Entry 4JKR (X-ray diffraction, 4.20 A resolution (low resolution: residue-level contacts below are approximate; hydrogen-bond / salt-bridge calls are withheld)); this record covers chains A and B of the 6 polymer chains in the assembly.

# Chain A (and B)
Protein: DNA-directed RNA polymerase subunit alpha
From: Escherichia coli
Notes: EC 2.7.7.6; chain B of this document is another copy of the same molecule, construct and numbering; everything in this record applies to it too
Reference sequence: K0BPQ3 (K0BPQ3_ECO1E); numbering as in UniProt (aligned over 1-329)
Amino-acid sequence (329 residues; row label = number of the first residue in the row):
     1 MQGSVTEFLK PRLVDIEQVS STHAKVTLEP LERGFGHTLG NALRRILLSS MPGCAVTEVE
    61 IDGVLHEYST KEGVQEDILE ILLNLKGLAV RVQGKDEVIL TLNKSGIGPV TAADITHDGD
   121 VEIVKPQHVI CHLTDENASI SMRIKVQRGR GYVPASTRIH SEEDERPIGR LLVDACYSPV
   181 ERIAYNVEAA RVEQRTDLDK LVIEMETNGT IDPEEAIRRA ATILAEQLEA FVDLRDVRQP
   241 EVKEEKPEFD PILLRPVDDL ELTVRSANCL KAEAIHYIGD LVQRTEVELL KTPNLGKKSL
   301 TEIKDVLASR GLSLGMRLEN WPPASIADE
Unresolved in the structure: 1-5, 233-329

# Chain A / chain B interface
Pairs across the interface (63; chain A residue first):
  Thr-6(A) / Pro-52(B)
  Thr-6(A) / Gly-149(B)
  Thr-6(A) / Arg-150(B)
  Glu-7(A) / Arg-150(B)
  Phe-8(A) / Ser-50(B)
  Phe-8(A) / Arg-150(B)
  Phe-8(A) / Ile-223(B)
  Leu-9(A) / Gln-227(B)
  Lys-10(A) / Glu-226(B)
  Lys-10(A) / Glu-229(B)
  Pro-11(A) / Gln-227(B)
  Pro-11(A) / Ala-230(B)
  Pro-11(A) / Phe-231(B)
  Arg-12(A) / Ala-230(B)
  Leu-28(A) / Phe-231(B)
  Leu-31(A) / Gln-227(B)
  Glu-32(A) / Arg-150(B)
  Gly-34(A) / Ser-50(B)
  Phe-35(A) / Ser-50(B)
  Phe-35(A) / Ile-223(B)
  Phe-35(A) / Gln-227(B)
  His-37(A) / Arg-45(B)
  Thr-38(A) / Ala-42(B)
  Thr-38(A) / Arg-45(B)
  Leu-39(A) / Leu-224(B)
  Leu-39(A) / Gln-227(B)
  Leu-39(A) / Leu-228(B)
  Ala-42(A) / Thr-38(B)
  Arg-45(A) / Gly-34(B)
  Arg-45(A) / His-37(B)
  Arg-45(A) / Thr-38(B)
  Ile-46(A) / Phe-35(B)
  Ser-49(A) / Arg-33(B)
  Ser-50(A) / Phe-8(B)
  Ser-50(A) / Phe-35(B)
  Arg-150(A) / Thr-6(B)
  Arg-150(A) / Glu-7(B)
  Arg-150(A) / Phe-8(B)
  Arg-218(A) / Ala-230(B)
  Arg-218(A) / Phe-231(B)
  Arg-218(A) / Val-232(B)
  Ala-221(A) / Leu-228(B)
  Ala-221(A) / Phe-231(B)
  Ile-223(A) / Phe-8(B)
  Ile-223(A) / Phe-35(B)
  Leu-224(A) / Leu-228(B)
  Glu-226(A) / Lys-10(B)
  Gln-227(A) / Leu-9(B)
  Gln-227(A) / Pro-11(B)
  Gln-227(A) / Leu-39(B)
  Leu-228(A) / Leu-39(B)
  Leu-228(A) / Ala-221(B)
  Leu-228(A) / Leu-224(B)
  Glu-229(A) / Lys-10(B)
  Ala-230(A) / Pro-11(B)
  Ala-230(A) / Arg-218(B)
  Phe-231(A) / Leu-28(B)
  Phe-231(A) / Leu-43(B)
  Phe-231(A) / Ile-217(B)
  Phe-231(A) / Arg-218(B)
  Phe-231(A) / Ala-221(B)
  Val-232(A) / Arg-218(B)
  Val-232(A) / Thr-222(B)
Other interface residues (no listed pair), chain A (36 interface residues in all): Ile-217, Arg-219, Thr-222, Ala-225
Other interface residues (no listed pair), chain B (39 interface residues in all): Arg-12, Leu-13, Glu-32, Ile-46, Arg-148, Arg-195

# Overview
The interface between chain A and chain B involves 36 residues on one side and 39 on the other.
Chain A and chain B are both DNA-directed RNA polymerase subunit alpha (Escherichia coli); the structure,
Crystal Structure of E. coli RNA Polymerase in complex with ppGpp, was determined by X-ray diffraction.
